PDB entry 6L49 | electron microscopy, 18.90 A resolution (very low resolution: no residue pairs are listed; an interface is given only as per-side residue counts) | chains I and O of the 26 polymer chains in the assembly

== Chain I ==
Molecule: 485-nt DNA strand
Sequence (485 nucleotides; row label = number of the first residue in the row; numbers below 1 keep their minus sign (DA-242 is residue -242)):
  -242 ATCAGAATCC CGGTGCCGAG GCCGCTCAAT TGGTCGTAGA CAGCTCTAGC ACCGCTTAAA
  -182 CGCACGTACG CGCTGTCCCC CGCGTTTTAA CCGCCAAGGG GATTACTCCC TAGTCTCCAG
  -122 GCACGTGTCA GATATATACA TCGATTGGAT AGGCCCGGAC GGCCTGGATA ATCAGAATCC
   -62 CGGTGCCGAG GCCGCTCAAT TGGTCGTAGA CAGCTCTAGC ACCGCTTAAA CGCACGTACG
    -2 CGCTGTCCCC CGCGTTTTAA CCGCCAAGGG GATTACTCCC TAGTCTCCAG GCACGTGTCA
    58 GATATATACA TCGATTGGAT AGGCCCCAAC GGCCTGGATA ATCAGAATCC CGGTGCCGAG
   118 GCCGCTCAAT TGGTCGTAGA CAGCTCTAGC ACCGCTTAAA CGCACGTACG CGCTGTCCCC
   178 CGCGTTTTAA CCGCCAAGGG GATTACTCCC TAGTCTCCAG GCACGTGTCA GATATATACA
   238 TCGAT

== Chain O ==
Molecule: Histone H3.1
Source organism: Homo sapiens
Reference sequence: P68431 (H31_HUMAN); residues 0-135 here correspond to UniProt positions 1-136 (UniProt number = residue number + 1)
Amino-acid sequence (139 residues; numbered -3 to 135; the number before each row is that of its first residue; numbers below 1 keep their minus sign (Gly-3 is residue -3)):
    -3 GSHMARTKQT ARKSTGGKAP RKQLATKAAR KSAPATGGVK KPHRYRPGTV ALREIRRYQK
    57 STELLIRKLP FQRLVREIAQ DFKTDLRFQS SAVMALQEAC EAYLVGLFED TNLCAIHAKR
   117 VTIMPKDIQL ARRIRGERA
Unresolved in the structure: -3 to 38
Construct notes: expression tag (-3 to -1)
UniProt features mapped onto this chain:
  - modified residue: Arg2 (Asymmetric dimethylarginine), Thr3 (Phosphothreonine), Lys4 (Allysine), Gln5 (5-glutamyl dopamine), Thr6 (Phosphothreonine), Arg8 (Citrulline), Lys9 (N6,N6,N6-trimethyllysine), Ser10 (ADP-ribosylserine), Thr11 (Phosphothreonine), Lys14 (N6-(2-hydroxyisobutyryl)lysine), Arg17 (Asymmetric dimethylarginine), Lys18 (N6-(2-hydroxyisobutyryl)lysine), Lys23 (N6-(2-hydroxyisobutyryl)lysine), Arg26 (Citrulline), Lys27 (N6,N6,N6-trimethyllysine), Ser28 (ADP-ribosylserine), Lys36 (N6,N6,N6-trimethyllysine), Lys37 (N6-methyllysine), Tyr41 (Phosphotyrosine), Lys56 (N6,N6,N6-trimethyllysine) and 8 more in UniProt
  - lipidation: Lys18 (N6-decanoyllysine)

== Chain I / chain O interface ==
At this resolution (19 A) residue pairs are not listed: 10 residues of chain I and 18 of chain O lie at the interface.

== In short ==
The interface between chain I and chain O involves 10 residues on one side and 18 on the other.
Chain I is a 485-nt DNA strand and chain O is Histone H3.1 (Homo sapiens); the structure, H3-CA-H3
tri-nucleosome with the 22 base-pair linker DNA, was determined by electron microscopy, deposited together
with 6L4A.
